8EXU - chain A; structure by X-ray diffraction, 2.68 A resolution.

# Chain A
Molecule: Phosphatidylinositol 4,5-bisphosphate 3-kinase catalytic subunit alpha isoform
Source organism: Homo sapiens
Notes: EC 2.7.1.137, 2.7.1.153, 2.7.11.1
UniProtKB: P42336 (PK3CA_HUMAN); the construct has insertions or renumbered stretches relative to UniProt, so the offset changes along the chain: 0-98 = UniProt 7-105; 106-1052 = UniProt 106-1052
Amino-acid sequence (1080 residues; each row starts with the number of its first residue; numbers below 1 keep their minus sign (Met-27 is residue -27)):
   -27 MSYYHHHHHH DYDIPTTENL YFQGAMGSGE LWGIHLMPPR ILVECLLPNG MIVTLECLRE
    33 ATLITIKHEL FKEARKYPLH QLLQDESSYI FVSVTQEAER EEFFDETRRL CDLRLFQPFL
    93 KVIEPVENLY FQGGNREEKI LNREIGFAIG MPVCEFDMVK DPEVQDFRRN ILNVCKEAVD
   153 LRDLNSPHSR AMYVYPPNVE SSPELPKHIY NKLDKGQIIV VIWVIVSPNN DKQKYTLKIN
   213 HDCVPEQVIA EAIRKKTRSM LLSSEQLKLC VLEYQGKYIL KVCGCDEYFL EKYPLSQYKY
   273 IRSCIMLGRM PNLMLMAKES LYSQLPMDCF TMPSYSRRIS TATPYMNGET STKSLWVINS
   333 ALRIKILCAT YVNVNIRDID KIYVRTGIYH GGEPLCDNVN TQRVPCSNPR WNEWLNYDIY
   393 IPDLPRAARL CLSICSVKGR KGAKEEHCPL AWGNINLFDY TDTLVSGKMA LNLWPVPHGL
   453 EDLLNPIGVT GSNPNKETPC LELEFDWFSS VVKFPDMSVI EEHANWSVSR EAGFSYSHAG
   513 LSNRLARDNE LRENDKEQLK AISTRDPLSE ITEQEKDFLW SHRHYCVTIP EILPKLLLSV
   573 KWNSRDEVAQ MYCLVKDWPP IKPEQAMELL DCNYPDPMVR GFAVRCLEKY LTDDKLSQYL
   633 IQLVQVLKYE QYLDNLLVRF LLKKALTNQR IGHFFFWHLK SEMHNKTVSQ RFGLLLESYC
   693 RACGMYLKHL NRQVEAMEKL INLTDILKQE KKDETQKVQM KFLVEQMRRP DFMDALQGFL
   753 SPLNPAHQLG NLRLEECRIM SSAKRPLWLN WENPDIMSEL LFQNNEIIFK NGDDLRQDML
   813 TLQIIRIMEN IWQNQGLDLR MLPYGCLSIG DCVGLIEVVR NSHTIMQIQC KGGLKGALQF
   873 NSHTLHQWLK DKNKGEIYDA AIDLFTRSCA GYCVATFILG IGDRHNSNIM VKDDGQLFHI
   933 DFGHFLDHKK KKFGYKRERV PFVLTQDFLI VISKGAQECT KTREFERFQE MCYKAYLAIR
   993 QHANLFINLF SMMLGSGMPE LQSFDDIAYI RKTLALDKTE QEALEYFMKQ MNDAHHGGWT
Not modelled in the structure: -27 to 106, 233-245, 311-321, 349-350, 410-416, 864-871, 943-948, 1052
Differences from the reference sequence: initiating methionine (-27); expression tag (-26 to -1); insertion (99-105)
UniProt features mapped onto this chain:
  - region: Ile771 to Arg777 (G-loop), Gly912 to Asn920 (Catalytic loop), His931 to Thr957 (Activation loop)
  - site: Lys776 (Implicated in the recognition of ATP as well as PIP2. Also crucial for autophosphorylation of the p85alpha subunit)

# Overview
Chain A is Phosphatidylinositol 4,5-bisphosphate 3-kinase catalytic subunit alpha isoform (Homo sapiens); the
structure, Crystal structure of PI3K-alpha in complex with compound 30, was determined by X-ray diffraction
together with 8EXL, 8EXO and 8EXV from the same study.
